Entry 7U5V (X-ray diffraction, 2.59 A resolution); this record covers chains A and C.

Chain A:
Name: Histone-lysine N-methyltransferase 2A
From: Homo sapiens
Notes: fragment: SET Domain
UniProtKB: Q03164 (KMT2A_HUMAN); residues 3811-3969 here = UniProt positions 3811-3969
Sequence (159 residues; each row starts with the number of its first residue):
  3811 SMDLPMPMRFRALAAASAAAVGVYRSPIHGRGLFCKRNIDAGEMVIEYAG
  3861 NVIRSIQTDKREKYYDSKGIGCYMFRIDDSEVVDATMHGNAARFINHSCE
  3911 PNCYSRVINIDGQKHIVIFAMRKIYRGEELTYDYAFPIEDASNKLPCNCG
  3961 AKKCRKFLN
Not modelled in the structure: 3811-3821, 3946-3969
Differences from the reference sequence: conflict A3822 (His in Q03164), A3824 (Lys in Q03164), A3825 (Lys in Q03164), A3826 (Thr in Q03164), A3828 (Lys in Q03164), A3829 (Glu in Q03164), A3945 (Lys in Q03164)
Bound ions: Zn2+ near C3909 (its only coordinating residue here)
Small-molecule neighbours: S-adenosylhomocysteine (SAH): I3838, H3839, G3840, R3841, Y3883, R3903, F3904, I3905, N3906, H3907, S3908, Y3944
Curated features (UniProtKB/Swiss-Prot):
  - binding site (S-adenosyl-L-methionine): H3839, R3841, Y3883, N3906, H3907, N3958
  - binding site (Zn(2+)): C3909, C3957, C3959, C3964
  - modified residue: C3882 (S-methylcysteine)
  - mutagenesis: Y3858 (Y3858A: Impairs methyltransferase activity toward unmodified or monomethylated H3K4me; Y3858F: Slightly affects methyltransferase activity toward unmodified or monomethylated H3K4me), N3861 (N3861I: Leads to stable interaction with ASH2L and RBBP5 in the absence of WDR5; when associated with L-3867; N3861T: Leads to stable interaction with ASH2L and RBBP5 in the absence of WDR5 ...), R3864 (R3864A: Disrupts interaction with ASH2L and RBBP5 and nearly abolishes histone methyltransferase activity), Q3867 (Q3867A: Slightly affects methyltransferase activity of the enzyme alone, while it impairs methyltransferase activity in complex; when associated with A-3871 ...), D3869 (D3869A: Does not affect methyltransferase activity of the enzyme alone or in complex; when associated with A-3872), R3871 (R3871A: Slightly affects methyltransferase activity of the enzyme alone, while it impairs methyltransferase activity in complex; when associated with A-3867), E3872 (E3872A: Does not affect methyltransferase activity of the enzyme alone or in complex; when associated with A-3869), Y3874 (Y3874A: Affects methyltransferase activity of the enzyme alone, while it does not affect methyltransferase activity in complex; when associated with A-3878), K3878 (K3878A: Affects methyltransferase activity of the enzyme alone, while it does not affect methyltransferase activity in complex; when associated with A-3874), C3882 (C3882A/S: Abolished auto-methylation), N3906 (N3906A: Loss of the histone H3 methyltransferase activity. Abolishes interaction with S-adenosyl-L-methionine), Y3942 (Y3942A/F: Impairs methyltransferase activity toward unmodified or monomethylated H3K4me; Y3942F: Shifts from a specific monomethyltransferase to a di- and trimethyltransferase activity)
From the paper describing this entry:
  - specificity-determining residues: D3876
  - mutagenesis - D3876E: decreased catalytic activity with Borealin (chain C)
  - mutagenesis - D3876E: unchanged catalytic activity on NCP

Chain C:
Name: Borealin
UniProtKB: Q53HL2 (BOREA_HUMAN); residues 3951-3959 here correspond to UniProt positions 137-145 (UniProt number = residue number - 3814)
Sequence (9 residues; numbered 3951 to 3959; the number before each row is that of its first residue):
  3951 LQTARVKRC
Not modelled in the structure: 3951-3955
Modified positions: K3957 (N-methyl-lysine; MLZ)
From the paper describing this entry:
  - mutagenesis - V3956W: abolished catalytic activity with Histone-lysine N-methyltransferase 2A (chain A)
  - post-translational modification sites: K3957
  - mutagenesis - K3957R: abolished catalytic activity on MLL1

Chain A / chain C interface:
Pairs across the interface - 18 pairs, chain A then chain C:
  Y3858(A) - K3957(C)
  E3872(A) - R3958(C)  salt bridge
  D3876(A) - R3958(C)  salt bridge
  C3882(A) - R3958(C)
  Y3883(A) - K3957(C)
  M3884(A) - V3956(C)
  M3884(A) - K3957(C)
  M3884(A) - R3958(C)
  F3885(A) - V3956(C)
  R3886(A) - V3956(C)  hydrogen bond (backbone-backbone)
  R3886(A) - C3959(C)  hydrogen bond (side chain-backbone)
  V3892(A) - C3959(C)
  R3903(A) - K3957(C)
  I3905(A) - K3957(C)
  Y3942(A) - V3956(C)
  Y3942(A) - K3957(C)
  Y3944(A) - V3956(C)
  Y3944(A) - K3957(C)
Also at the interface, not in a pair above, chain A (15 interface residues in all): T3868, A3902
From the paper, about this interface:
  - specific contacts: E3872(A)-R3958(C) (salt bridge), D3876(A)-R3958(C) (salt bridge), F3885(A)-V3956(C) (hydrophobic contact), Y3942(A)-V3956(C) (hydrophobic contact), Y3944(A)-V3956(C) (hydrophobic contact)

Overview:
15 residues of chain A and 4 residues of chain C are in contact; the contacts include 2 hydrogen bonds and 2
salt bridges. Polar contacts include E3872(A)-R3958(C), D3876(A)-R3958(C) and R3886(A)-C3959(C). The authors
report salt bridges between E3872(A) and R3958(C) and D3876(A) and R3958(C); hydrophobic contacts between
F3885(A) and V3956(C), Y3942(A) and V3956(C) and Y3944(A) and V3956(C). From the paper: D3876E of chain A
reduces catalytic activity with Borealin (chain C); the specificity determinant D3876(A); 3 substitutions were
tested in all.
Here chain A is Histone-lysine N-methyltransferase 2A (Homo sapiens) and chain C is Borealin. Entry 7U5V
(Crystal structure of the Mixed Lineage Leukaemia (MLL1) SET Domain with the cofactor product
S-Adenosylhomocysteine and ...) was determined by X-ray diffraction.
